3HCV - chains A and B of the 3 polymer chains in the assembly; structure by X-ray diffraction, 1.95 A resolution.

== Chain A ==
Protein: HLA class I histocompatibility antigen, B-27 alpha chain
From: Homo sapiens
Notes: fragment: extracelluar domain, residues 25-300
UniProtKB: P03989 (1B27_HUMAN); residues 1-276 here correspond to UniProt positions 25-300 (UniProt number = residue number + 24)
Amino-acid sequence (276 residues; row label = number of the first residue in the row):
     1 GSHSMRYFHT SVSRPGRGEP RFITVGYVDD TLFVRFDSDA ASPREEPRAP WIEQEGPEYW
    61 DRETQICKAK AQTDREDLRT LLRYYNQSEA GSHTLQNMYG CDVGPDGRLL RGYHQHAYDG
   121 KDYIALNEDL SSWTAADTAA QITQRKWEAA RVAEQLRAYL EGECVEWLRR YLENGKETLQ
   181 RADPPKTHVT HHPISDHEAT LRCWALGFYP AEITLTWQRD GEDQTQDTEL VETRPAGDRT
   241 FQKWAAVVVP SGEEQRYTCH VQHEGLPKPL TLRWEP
Differences from the reference sequence: variant H116 (Asp140 in P03989)
Cystine bridges: C101-C164, C203-C259

== Chain B ==
Protein: Beta-2-microglobulin
From: Homo sapiens
UniProtKB: P61769 (B2MG_HUMAN); residues 1-99 here correspond to UniProt positions 21-119 (UniProt number = residue number + 20)
Amino-acid sequence (100 residues; numbered 0 to 99; the number before each row is that of its first residue; numbering starts at 0):
     0 MIQRTPKIQV YSRHPAENGK SNFLNCYVSG FHPSDIEVDL LKNGERIEKV EHSDLSFSKD
    60 WSFYLLYYTE FTPTEKDEYA CRVNHVTLSQ PKIVKWDRDM
Differences from the reference sequence: initiating methionine (0)
Cystine bridges: C25-C80
Swiss-Prot annotation at these positions:
  - modified residue: Q2 (Pyrrolidone carboxylic acid)
  - glycosylation: I1 (N-linked (Glc) (glycation) isoleucine), K19 (N-linked (Glc) (glycation) lysine), K41 (N-linked (Glc) (glycation) lysine), K48 (N-linked (Glc) (glycation) lysine), K58 (N-linked (Glc) (glycation) lysine), K91 (N-linked (Glc) (glycation) lysine), K94 (N-linked (Glc) (glycation) lysine)

== How chain A and chain B interact ==
Contacting residue pairs (52):
  F8(A) - S55(B)
  F8(A) - F56(B)  hydrophobic
  H9(A) - F56(B)
  T10(A) - L54(B)
  T10(A) - F56(B)
  T10(A) - F62(B)
  V12(A) - S33(B)
  I23(A) - L54(B)
  V25(A) - D53(B)
  V25(A) - S55(B)
  Y27(A) - S55(B)
  Y27(A) - Y63(B)  hydrogen bond
  R35(A) - D53(B)  salt bridge
  T94(A) - H31(B)
  T94(A) - F62(B)
  Q96(A) - F56(B)
  Q96(A) - W60(B)  hydrogen bond (side chain-backbone)
  Q96(A) - F62(B)
  N97(A) - F56(B)
  Q115(A) - W60(B)
  H116(A) - W60(B)
  A117(A) - W60(B)  hydrophobic
  D119(A) - M0(B)
  D119(A) - H31(B)  hydrogen bond (backbone-side chain)
  G120(A) - H31(B)
  G120(A) - W60(B)
  D122(A) - W60(B)  hydrogen bond
  H192(A) - D98(B)  salt bridge
  R202(A) - D98(B)  hydrogen bond (side chain-backbone)
  W204(A) - D98(B)
  W204(A) - M99(B)
  L206(A) - P14(B)  hydrophobic
  V231(A) - Q8(B)
  E232(A) - K6(B)  salt bridge
  E232(A) - Q8(B)  hydrogen bond (backbone-side chain)
  E232(A) - Y26(B)  hydrogen bond
  E232(A) - S28(B)  hydrogen bond
  R234(A) - Q8(B)  hydrogen bond
  R234(A) - Y10(B)
  R234(A) - M99(B)  hydrogen bond (side chain-backbone)
  P235(A) - Y10(B)  hydrogen bond (backbone-side chain)
  P235(A) - N24(B)
  P235(A) - Y26(B)
  P235(A) - L65(B)  hydrophobic
  A236(A) - R12(B)  hydrogen bond (backbone-side chain)
  A236(A) - N24(B)  hydrogen bond (backbone-side chain)
  G237(A) - R12(B)  hydrogen bond (backbone-side chain)
  D238(A) - R12(B)
  Q242(A) - Y10(B)
  Q242(A) - S11(B)  hydrogen bond (side chain-backbone)
  Q242(A) - R12(B)  hydrogen bond (side chain-backbone)
  W244(A) - M99(B)  hydrogen bond (side chain-backbone)
Also at the interface, not in a pair above, chain A (34 interface residues in all): S92, H93, M98, T233
Also at the interface, not in a pair above, chain B (26 interface residues in all): H13, D34, D59, R97

== Summary ==
The interface between chain A and chain B involves 34 residues on one side and 26 on the other, with 17
hydrogen bonds and 3 salt bridges. Polar pairs include R35(A)-D53(B), H192(A)-D98(B) and E232(A)-K6(B).
Chain A is HLA class I histocompatibility antigen, B-27 alpha chain and chain B is Beta-2-microglobulin, both
from Homo sapiens; the structure, Crystal structure of HLA-B*2709 complexed with the double citrullinated
vasoactive intestinal peptide type 1 receptor (VIPR) ..., was determined by X-ray diffraction.
